PDB entry 1EZV | X-ray diffraction, 2.30 A resolution | chains C and G of the 11 polymer chains in the assembly

# Chain C
Protein: Cytochrome B
From: Saccharomyces cerevisiae
Chain sequence (385 residues; numbered 1 to 385; the number before each row is that of its first residue):
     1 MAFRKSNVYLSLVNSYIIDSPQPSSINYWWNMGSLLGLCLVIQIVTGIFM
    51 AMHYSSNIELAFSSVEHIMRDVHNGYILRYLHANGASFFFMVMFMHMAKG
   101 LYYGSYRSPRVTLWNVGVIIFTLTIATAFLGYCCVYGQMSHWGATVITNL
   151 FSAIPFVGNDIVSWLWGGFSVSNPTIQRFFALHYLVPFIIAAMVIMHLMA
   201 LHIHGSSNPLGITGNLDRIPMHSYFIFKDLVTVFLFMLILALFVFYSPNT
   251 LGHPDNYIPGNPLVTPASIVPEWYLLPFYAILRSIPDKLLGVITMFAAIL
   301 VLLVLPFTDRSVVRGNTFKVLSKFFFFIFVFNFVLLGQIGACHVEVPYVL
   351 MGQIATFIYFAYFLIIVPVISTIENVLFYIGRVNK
Bound ions: heme Fe site 1: His-82, His-183; heme Fe site 2: His-96, His-197
Residues lining bound ligands:
  - heme (HEM), molecule 1: Trp-29, Trp-30, Asn-31, Met-32, Gly-33, Ser-34, Leu-36, Gly-37, Phe-89, Met-93, His-96, Met-97, Lys-99, Ser-105, Tyr-106, Leu-113, Trp-114, Gly-117, Val-118, Ile-120, Phe-121, Val-194, His-197, Leu-198, Leu-201, Ser-206, Ser-207
  - heme (HEM), molecule 2: Leu-40, Gln-43, Ile-44, Gly-47, Ile-48, Met-50, Ala-51, Tyr-54, Val-65, Arg-79, His-82, Ala-83, Ala-86, Phe-89, Thr-127, Ala-128, Gly-131, Tyr-132, Cys-134, Val-135, Phe-180, His-183, Tyr-184, Pro-187, Ile-190, Tyr-274
  - stigmatellin a (SMA): Thr-122, Ile-125, Ala-126, Phe-129, Leu-130, Met-139, Gly-143, Val-146, Ile-147, Leu-150, Phe-151, Leu-165, Phe-179, Leu-182, Ile-269, Val-270, Pro-271, Glu-272, Leu-275, Phe-278, Tyr-279, Leu-282, Met-295, Phe-296, Ile-299
  - UQ6 (5-(3,7,11,15,19,23-hexamethyl-tetracosa-2,6,10,14,18,22-hexaenyl)-2,3-dimethoxy-6-methyl-benzene-1,4-diol): Tyr-16, Ile-17, Ser-20, Gln-22, Ile-26, Trp-30, Ser-34, Gly-37, Leu-40, Val-41, Ile-44, Phe-49, Met-52, Leu-182, Leu-185, Phe-188, Ala-191, Val-194, Leu-198, Leu-201, Ser-206, Met-221, Asp-229

# Chain G
Protein: Ubiquinol-cytochrome C reductase complex ubiquinone-binding protein qp-C
From: Saccharomyces cerevisiae
Notes: EC 1.10.2.2
Chain sequence (93 residues; row label = number of the first residue in the row):
     2 GPPSGKTYMGWWGHMGGPKQKGITSYAVSPYAQKPLQGIFHNAVFNSFRR
    52 FKSQFLYVLIPAGIYWYWWKNGNEYNEFLYSKAGREELERVNV

# Interface between chain C and chain G
Contacting residue pairs (54; chain C residue first):
  Ser-15(C) / Trp-12(G)
  Asp-19(C) / Trp-12(G)
  Asp-19(C) / Trp-13(G)  hydrogen bond (backbone-side chain)
  Ser-20(C) / Trp-12(G)
  Pro-21(C) / Trp-12(G)
  Pro-21(C) / Trp-13(G)  hydrophobic
  Pro-21(C) / Met-16(G)  hydrophobic
  His-202(C) / Met-10(G)
  His-202(C) / Trp-12(G)
  Ile-203(C) / Thr-8(G)
  His-204(C) / Tyr-9(G)
  His-204(C) / Met-10(G)
  Gly-205(C) / Met-10(G)
  Asn-215(C) / Tyr-9(G)  hydrogen bond (side chain-backbone)
  Asn-215(C) / Met-16(G)
  Asn-215(C) / Gly-17(G)
  Asn-215(C) / Gly-18(G)
  Leu-216(C) / Pro-19(G)
  Leu-216(C) / Gln-21(G)  hydrogen bond (backbone-side chain)
  Arg-218(C) / Met-10(G)  hydrogen bond
  Arg-218(C) / Trp-13(G)
  Arg-218(C) / Met-16(G)
  Ile-219(C) / Trp-13(G)  hydrophobic
  Pro-220(C) / Trp-13(G)
  Val-320(C) / Tyr-58(G)
  Lys-323(C) / Gln-55(G)  hydrogen bond
  Lys-323(C) / Tyr-58(G)
  Phe-324(C) / Ile-61(G)  hydrophobic
  Phe-324(C) / Pro-62(G)
  Phe-327(C) / Tyr-58(G)
  Phe-327(C) / Val-59(G)  hydrophobic
  Phe-327(C) / Pro-62(G)
  Ile-328(C) / Pro-62(G)  hydrophobic
  Ile-328(C) / Tyr-66(G)
  Phe-331(C) / Val-59(G)
  Phe-331(C) / Ala-63(G)
  Phe-331(C) / Tyr-66(G)
  Asn-332(C) / Tyr-66(G)  hydrogen bond
  Leu-335(C) / Tyr-66(G)  hydrophobic
  Leu-335(C) / Trp-70(G)  hydrophobic
  Gln-338(C) / Trp-70(G)
  Cys-342(C) / Trp-70(G)  hydrophobic
  Glu-345(C) / Asn-77(G)  hydrogen bond
  Glu-345(C) / Tyr-81(G)
  Val-346(C) / Leu-80(G)  hydrophobic
  Val-346(C) / Val-92(G)  hydrophobic
  Pro-347(C) / Gly-73(G)
  Pro-347(C) / Asn-77(G)
  Tyr-348(C) / Trp-70(G)  hydrophobic
  Tyr-348(C) / Asn-74(G)  hydrogen bond
  Tyr-348(C) / Asn-77(G)
  Met-351(C) / Trp-69(G)
  Ile-354(C) / Trp-69(G)  hydrophobic
  Ile-358(C) / Tyr-66(G)
Other interface residues (no listed pair), chain C (34 interface residues in all): Tyr-102, Pro-109, Ile-339, Ala-355
Other interface residues (no listed pair), chain G (28 interface residues in all): Ile-65, Tyr-76, Asn-93

# In short
The interface between chain C and chain G involves 34 residues on one side and 28 on the other; the contacts
include 8 hydrogen bonds. Among the polar pairs are Asp-19(C)/Trp-13(G), Asn-215(C)/Tyr-9(G) and
Leu-216(C)/Gln-21(G). Chain C binds heme, stigmatellin a and compound UQ6.
Here chain C is Cytochrome B and chain G is Ubiquinol-cytochrome C reductase complex ubiquinone-binding
protein qp-C, both from Saccharomyces cerevisiae. Entry 1EZV (Structure of the yeast cytochrome BC1 complex
co-crystallized with an antibody fv-fragment) was determined by X-ray diffraction.
